Entry 8VQ8 (X-ray diffraction, 2.01 A resolution); this record covers chains A and C of the 4 polymer chains in the assembly.

== Chain A ==
Name: T cell receptor - LCK1-1 TRAV6-5 alpha chain
From: Mus musculus
Amino-acid sequence (207 residues; each row starts with the number of its first residue; note: 14 numbers in that range are skipped by the numbering (no residue carries them; nothing is unmodelled there)):
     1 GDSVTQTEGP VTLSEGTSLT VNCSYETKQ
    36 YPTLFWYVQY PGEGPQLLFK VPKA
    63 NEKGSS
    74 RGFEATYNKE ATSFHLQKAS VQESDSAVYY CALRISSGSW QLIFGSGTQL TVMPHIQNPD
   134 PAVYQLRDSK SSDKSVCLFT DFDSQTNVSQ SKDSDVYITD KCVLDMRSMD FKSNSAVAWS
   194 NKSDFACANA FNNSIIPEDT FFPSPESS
Not modelled in the structure: 217-221
Cystine bridges: Cys-23/Cys-104, Cys-150/Cys-200

== Chain C ==
Name: H-2 class II histocompatibility antigen, A-B alpha chain
From: Mus musculus
UniProtKB: P14434 (HA2B_MOUSE); residues 1-180 here correspond to UniProt positions 26-205 (UniProt number = residue number + 25)
Amino-acid sequence (188 residues; row label = number of the first residue in the row):
     1 DIEADHVGTY GISVYQSPGD IGQYTFEFDG DELFYVDLDK KETVWMLPEF GQLASFDPQG
    61 GLQNIAVVKH NLGVLTKRSN STPATNEAPQ ATVFPKSPVL LGQPNTLICF VDNIFPPVIN
   121 ITWLRNSKSV ADGVYETSFF VNRDYSFHKL SYLTFIPSDD DIYDCKVEHW GLEEPVLKHW
   181 TSGLEVLF
Not modelled in the structure: 187-188
Sequence notes: expression tag (181-188)
Curated features (UniProtKB/Swiss-Prot):
  - glycosylation: Asn-120 (N-linked (GlcNAc...) asparagine)
Cystine bridges: Cys-109/Cys-165

== How chain A and chain C interact ==
Residue-residue contacts - 8 pairs, chain A then chain C:
  Ser-110(A) / Asp-57(C)
  Gly-111(A) / Asp-57(C)
  Gly-111(A) / Gln-59(C)
  Gly-111(A) / Gly-60(C)  hydrogen bond (backbone-backbone)
  Gly-111(A) / Gln-63(C)
  Ser-112(A) / Gln-59(C)  hydrogen bond
  Ser-112(A) / Gln-63(C)  hydrogen bond
  Trp-113(A) / Asn-64(C)

== In short ==
4 residues of chain A and 5 residues of chain C are in contact, with 3 hydrogen bonds. Polar contacts include
Ser-112(A)/Gln-59(C), Ser-112(A)/Gln-63(C) and Gly-111(A)/Gly-60(C).
Here chain A is T cell receptor - LCK1-1 TRAV6-5 alpha chain and chain C is H-2 class II histocompatibility
antigen, A-B alpha chain, both from Mus musculus. Entry 8VQ8 (Immune receptor complex) was determined by X-ray
diffraction (same publication as 9AUD).
